3SUQ - chains A and T of the 3 polymer chains in the assembly; structure by X-ray diffraction, 3.15 A resolution.

# Chain A
Molecule: DNA polymerase
Source organism: Enterobacteria phage RB69
Notes: EC 2.7.7.7
UniProtKB: Q38087 (DPOL_BPR69); residues 1-897 here = UniProt positions 1-897
Sequence (897 residues; numbered 1 to 897; the number before each row is that of its first residue):
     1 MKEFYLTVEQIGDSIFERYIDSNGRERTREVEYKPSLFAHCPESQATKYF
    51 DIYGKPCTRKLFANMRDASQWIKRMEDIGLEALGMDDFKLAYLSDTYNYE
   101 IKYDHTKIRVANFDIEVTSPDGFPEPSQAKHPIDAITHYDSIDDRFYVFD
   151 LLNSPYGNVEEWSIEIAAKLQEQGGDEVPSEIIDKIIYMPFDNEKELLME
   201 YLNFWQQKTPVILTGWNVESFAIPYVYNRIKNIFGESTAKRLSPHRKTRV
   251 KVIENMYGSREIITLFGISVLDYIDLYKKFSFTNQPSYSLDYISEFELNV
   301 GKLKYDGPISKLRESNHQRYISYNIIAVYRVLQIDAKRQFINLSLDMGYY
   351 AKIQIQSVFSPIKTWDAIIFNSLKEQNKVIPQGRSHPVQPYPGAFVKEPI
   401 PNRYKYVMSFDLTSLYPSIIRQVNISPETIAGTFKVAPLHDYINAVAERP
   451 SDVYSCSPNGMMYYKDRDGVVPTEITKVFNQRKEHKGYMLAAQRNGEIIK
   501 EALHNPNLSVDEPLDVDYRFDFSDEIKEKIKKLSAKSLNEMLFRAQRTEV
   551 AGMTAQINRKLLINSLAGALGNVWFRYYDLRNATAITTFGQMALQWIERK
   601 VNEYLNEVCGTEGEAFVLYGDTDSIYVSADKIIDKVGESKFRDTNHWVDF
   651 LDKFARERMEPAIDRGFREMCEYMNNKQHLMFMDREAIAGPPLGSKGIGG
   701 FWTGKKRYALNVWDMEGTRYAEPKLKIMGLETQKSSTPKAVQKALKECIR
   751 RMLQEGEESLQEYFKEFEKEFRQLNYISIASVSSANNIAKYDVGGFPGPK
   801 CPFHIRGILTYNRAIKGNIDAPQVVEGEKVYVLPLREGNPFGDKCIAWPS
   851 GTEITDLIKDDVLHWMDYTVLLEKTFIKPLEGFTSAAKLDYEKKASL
Construct notes: engineered mutation Ala-222 (Asp in Q38087), Ala-327 (Asp in Q38087), Ala-567 (Tyr in Q38087)
Swiss-Prot annotation at these positions:
  - region: Thr-248 to Thr-264 (Beta hairpin), Lys-705 to Tyr-708 (Binding of DNA in B-conformation), Leu-897 (Interaction with the polymerase clamp)
  - binding site (Mg(2+)): Asp-114, Glu-116, Asp-411, Leu-412, Asp-623
  - binding site (substrate): Ser-414 to Tyr-416, Arg-482, Lys-560
  - site: Asp-621 (Optimization of metal coordination by the polymerase active site), Lys-706 (Optimization of metal coordination by the polymerase active site), Asp-714 (Essential for viral replication)
  - mutagenesis: Leu-415 (L415A/G: Decreases base selectivity by several hundred fold; L415G/F: Increased misinsertion, increased mismatch extension and inefficient proofreading; L415M: No effect on base selectivity), Leu-561 (L561A: No effect on the ability to recognize damaged DNA. Increase in probability of nucleotide incorporation), Ser-565 (S565G: Increased incorporation efficiency of correct dNMPs; when associated with A-567), Asp-621 (D621A: Drastic decrease in the efficiency of incorporation of dGMP), Lys-706 (K706A: Almost complete loss of polymerase activity), Asp-714 (D714A: Complete loss of viral replication)
Bound ions: Ca2+ site 1 near Glu-116 (its only coordinating residue here); Ca2+ site 2: Asp-411, Leu-412, Asp-623 (together with 2'-deoxycytidine-5'-triphosphate); Ca2+ site 3: Asp-411, Asp-623 (together with 2'-deoxycytidine-5'-triphosphate); Ca2+ site 4 near Asp-411 (its only coordinating residue here); Ca2+ site 5: Asn-505, Asn-507, Lys-531
Residues lining bound ligands: 2'-deoxycytidine-5'-triphosphate (DCP): Asp-411, Leu-412, Thr-413, Ser-414, Leu-415, Tyr-416, Pro-417, Arg-482, Lys-486, Lys-560, Asn-564, Thr-622, Asp-623
From the paper describing this entry:
  - conformationally variable residues: Gly-568
  - mutagenesis - Y567A: increased binding to 2'-deoxycytidine-5'-triphosphate
  - mutagenesis - Y567A: unchanged binding to rUTP
  - mutagenesis - D222A/D327A: abolished catalytic activity (citing earlier work)

# Chain T
Molecule: 16-nt DNA strand
Sequence (16 nucleotides; row label = number of the first residue in the row):
     3 CXTAATTAATTAATTG
Modified positions: 2PR (2-amino-9-[2-deoxyribofuranosyl]-9H-purine-5'-monophosphate) at position 4

# How chain A and chain T interact
Contacting residue pairs (39; chain A residue first):
  Ser-360(A) / DC3(T)  sugar contact
  Ser-360(A) / 2PR_4(T)  hydrogen bond to the phosphate
  Pro-361(A) / 2PR_4(T)  phosphate contact
  Ile-362(A) / DC3(T)  phosphate contact
  Ile-362(A) / 2PR_4(T)  hydrogen bond to the phosphate
  Tyr-391(A) / DT5(T)  hydrogen bond to the phosphate
  Tyr-391(A) / DA6(T)  sugar contact
  Pro-392(A) / DA6(T)  phosphate contact
  Pro-392(A) / DA7(T)  phosphate contact
  Gly-393(A) / DA6(T)  hydrogen bond to the phosphate
  Gly-393(A) / DA7(T)  hydrogen bond to the phosphate
  Ala-394(A) / DA7(T)  sugar contact
  Val-396(A) / DA7(T)  phosphate contact
  Val-396(A) / DT8(T)  phosphate contact
  Leu-561(A) / 2PR_4(T)  base contact
  Asn-564(A) / 2PR_4(T)  base contact
  Ser-565(A) / 2PR_4(T)  base contact
  Gly-568(A) / 2PR_4(T)  base contact
  Gly-568(A) / DT5(T)  sugar contact
  Ala-569(A) / 2PR_4(T)  sugar contact
  Asn-572(A) / DC3(T)  sugar contact
  Asn-572(A) / 2PR_4(T)  hydrogen bond to the phosphate
  Asn-572(A) / DT5(T)  hydrogen bond to the phosphate
  Trp-574(A) / DC3(T)  stacking on the base
  Lys-705(A) / DT8(T)  salt bridge to the phosphate
  Lys-705(A) / DT9(T)  sugar contact
  Lys-706(A) / DA7(T)  base contact
  Lys-706(A) / DT8(T)  sugar contact
  Arg-707(A) / DT9(T)  phosphate contact
  Arg-707(A) / DA10(T)  sugar contact
  Glu-731(A) / DA10(T)  phosphate contact
  Glu-731(A) / DA11(T)  phosphate contact
  Lys-800(A) / DT13(T)  phosphate contact
  Lys-800(A) / DA14(T)  sugar contact
  Cys-801(A) / DT13(T)  sugar contact
  Phe-803(A) / DT13(T)  phosphate contact
  Lys-874(A) / DT12(T)  salt bridge to the phosphate
  Lys-878(A) / DA11(T)  phosphate contact
  Pro-879(A) / DA11(T)  phosphate contact
Other interface residues (no listed pair), chain A (31 interface residues in all): Lys-363, Gln-389, Glu-398, Gly-571, Lys-734, Arg-806

# Overview
Chain A and chain T form an interface of 31 and 12 residues respectively; the contacts include 7 hydrogen
bonds, 2 salt bridges and 1 aromatic stacking contact. Among the polar pairs are Ser-360(A)/2PR_4(T),
Ile-362(A)/2PR_4(T) and Tyr-391(A)/DT5(T). Chain A binds 2'-deoxycytidine-5'-triphosphate. The paper reports
that Y567A of chain A increases binding to 2'-deoxycytidine-5'-triphosphate; conformational variability at
Gly-568(A).
Chain A is DNA polymerase (Enterobacteria phage RB69) and chain T is a 16-nt DNA strand; the structure, RB69
DNA Polymerase (Y567A) Ternary Complex with dCTP Opposite 2AP (AT rich sequence), was determined by X-ray
diffraction, deposited together with 3SQ2, 3SQ4, 3SUN, 3SUO and 3SUP.
